6RD6 - chains 4 and 7 of the 5 polymer chains in the assembly; structure by electron microscopy, 2.75 A resolution.

# Chain 4
Molecule: Mitochondrial ATP synthase associated protein ASA4
From: Polytomella sp. Pringsheim 198.80
UniProt: D7NIZ2 (D7NIZ2_9CHLO); residues 0-293 here correspond to UniProt positions 1-294 (UniProt number = residue number + 1)
Amino-acid sequence (294 residues; numbered 0 to 293; the number before each row is that of its first residue; numbering starts at 0):
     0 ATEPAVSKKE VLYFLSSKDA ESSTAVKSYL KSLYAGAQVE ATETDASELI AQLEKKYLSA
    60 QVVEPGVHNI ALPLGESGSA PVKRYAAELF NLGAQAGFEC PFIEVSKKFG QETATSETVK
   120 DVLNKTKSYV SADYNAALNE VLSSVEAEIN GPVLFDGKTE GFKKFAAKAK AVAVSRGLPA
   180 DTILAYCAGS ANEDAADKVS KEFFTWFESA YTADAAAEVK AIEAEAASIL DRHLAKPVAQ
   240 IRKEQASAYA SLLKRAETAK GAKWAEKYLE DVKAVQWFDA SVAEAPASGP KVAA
Disordered / not traced: 0-3

# Chain 7
Molecule: Mitochondrial ATP synthase associated protein ASA7
From: Polytomella sp. Pringsheim 198.80
UniProt: D8V7I2 (D8V7I2_9CHLO); numbering as in UniProt (aligned over 1-190)
Amino-acid sequence (190 residues; numbered 1 to 190; the number before each row is that of its first residue):
     1 MSSVRAGVEA GRRDLTTFTF SGLQDAPVAA LSGSIKLNVA AKAGKAEVTV AAGAAKAATQ
    61 VSAAALRKLS GSKISLAEVA RISVLHSSIQ NYLLSLSNER YQLLSQWPDF TTMYGKDFYY
   121 RAHPEDLKKF YDAADEYYKL YETVTEFDSL SALASQVVPN YAARRRSTVH PAIGSTVADG
   181 AFTNFLLSKQ
Disordered / not traced: 1-14

# Interface between chain 4 and chain 7
Contacting residue pairs (131; chain 4 residue first):
  V62(4) - R165(7)
  V62(4) - P171(7)  hydrophobic
  E63(4) - R166(7)  salt bridge
  V66(4) - L85(7)
  V66(4) - Y161(7)  hydrophobic
  V66(4) - R165(7)
  H67(4) - S83(7)
  H67(4) - V84(7)  hydrogen bond (backbone-backbone)
  H67(4) - L85(7)  hydrogen bond (backbone-backbone)
  H67(4) - V158(7)
  N68(4) - V84(7)
  I69(4) - L85(7)
  A70(4) - V84(7)  hydrophobic
  A70(4) - S88(7)
  L71(4) - L85(7)  hydrophobic
  L71(4) - S88(7)  hydrogen bond (backbone-side chain)
  L71(4) - Y161(7)
  L73(4) - S88(7)
  L73(4) - I89(7)  hydrophobic
  L73(4) - Y92(7)  hydrophobic
  G74(4) - Y92(7)
  Y84(4) - Y161(7)  hydrogen bond
  L88(4) - R165(7)
  L88(4) - P171(7)
  L88(4) - A172(7)  hydrophobic
  F89(4) - A172(7)  hydrophobic
  G92(4) - H170(7)
  F97(4) - V169(7)
  F97(4) - H170(7)
  F97(4) - P171(7)
  E98(4) - H170(7)  hydrogen bond (backbone-side chain)
  P100(4) - H170(7)
  P100(4) - I173(7)
  F101(4) - G180(7)
  F101(4) - A181(7)
  E103(4) - V169(7)
  V104(4) - V169(7)  hydrophobic
  V104(4) - I173(7)  hydrophobic
  V104(4) - A181(7)  hydrophobic
  S105(4) - A181(7)
  K107(4) - T168(7)
  F108(4) - A178(7)
  F108(4) - A181(7)
  F108(4) - F182(7)
  F108(4) - F185(7)
  T112(4) - F185(7)
  V121(4) - F185(7)  hydrophobic
  V121(4) - L186(7)  hydrophobic
  L122(4) - F182(7)  hydrophobic
  T125(4) - F182(7)
  Y128(4) - A178(7)
  V129(4) - D179(7)
  V129(4) - F182(7)  hydrophobic
  S130(4) - S175(7)
  S130(4) - D179(7)  hydrogen bond
  Y133(4) - D179(7)
  Y133(4) - T183(7)
  L137(4) - F182(7)  hydrophobic
  L137(4) - L186(7)  hydrophobic
  F154(4) - L186(7)  hydrophobic
  F154(4) - Q190(7)
  D155(4) - K189(7)
  G156(4) - K189(7)
  F161(4) - L186(7)
  F164(4) - L186(7)  hydrophobic
  A165(4) - L187(7)
  A168(4) - L187(7)  hydrophobic
  K169(4) - L187(7)
  A172(4) - T183(7)
  L177(4) - T176(7)
  L177(4) - G180(7)
  L177(4) - T183(7)
  A179(4) - L187(7)  hydrophobic
  I182(4) - G180(7)
  I182(4) - T183(7)
  I182(4) - N184(7)
  L183(4) - N184(7)
  L183(4) - L187(7)  hydrophobic
  L183(4) - S188(7)
  C186(4) - N184(7)  hydrogen bond
  W205(4) - T176(7)
  W205(4) - G180(7)
  F206(4) - V177(7)  hydrophobic
  A209(4) - T176(7)
  A209(4) - V177(7)  hydrophobic
  Y210(4) - V177(7)
  D213(4) - G174(7)
  D213(4) - S175(7)  hydrogen bond (side chain-backbone)
  D213(4) - T176(7)  hydrogen bond
  D213(4) - V177(7)
  E217(4) - Y161(7)
  E217(4) - R164(7)  salt bridge
  E217(4) - R165(7)  salt bridge
  I221(4) - V157(7)  hydrophobic
  I221(4) - Y161(7)  hydrophobic
  E222(4) - Y92(7)
  E224(4) - Q156(7)
  E224(4) - V157(7)
  A225(4) - L93(7)
  A226(4) - L96(7)  hydrophobic
  I228(4) - L153(7)  hydrophobic
  I228(4) - Q156(7)
  I228(4) - V157(7)  hydrophobic
  L229(4) - L93(7)
  L229(4) - L96(7)  hydrophobic
  L229(4) - S97(7)
  L229(4) - L150(7)  hydrophobic
  L229(4) - L153(7)  hydrophobic
  D230(4) - R100(7)  salt bridge
  H232(4) - T143(7)
  H232(4) - S149(7)
  H232(4) - L153(7)
  L233(4) - R100(7)
  L233(4) - T143(7)
  L233(4) - V144(7)  hydrophobic
  A234(4) - K139(7)  hydrogen bond (backbone-side chain)
  K235(4) - T143(7)  hydrogen bond (backbone-side chain)
  V237(4) - E142(7)
  V237(4) - T143(7)
  V237(4) - E146(7)
  I240(4) - T143(7)
  I240(4) - S149(7)
  R241(4) - E146(7)  salt bridge
  Q244(4) - S149(7)  hydrogen bond (side chain-backbone)
  Q244(4) - A152(7)
  V274(4) - R81(7)
  F277(4) - V79(7)
  F277(4) - A80(7)
  F277(4) - R81(7)
  D278(4) - R81(7)  salt bridge
  P289(4) - V79(7)  hydrophobic
Other interface residues (no listed pair), chain 4 (78 interface residues in all): K55, G109, R175, A212, P236, V291
Other interface residues (no listed pair), chain 7 (55 interface residues in all): I82, L140, A162

# Overview
Chain 4 and chain 7 form an interface of 78 and 55 residues respectively, with 12 hydrogen bonds and 6 salt
bridges. Polar contacts include E63(4)-R166(7), E217(4)-R164(7) and E217(4)-R165(7).
Here chain 4 is Mitochondrial ATP synthase associated protein ASA4 and chain 7 is Mitochondrial ATP synthase
associated protein ASA7, both from Polytomella sp. Pringsheim 198.80. Entry 6RD6 (CryoEM structure of
Polytomella F-ATP synthase, focussed refinement of upper peripheral stalk) was determined by electron
microscopy together with 6RD4, 6RD5, 6RD7, 6RD8, 6RD9, 6RDA and 46 further entries from the same study.
